Entry 7MTG (electron microscopy, 2.67 A resolution); this record covers chains A and F of the 60 polymer chains in the assembly.

Chain A (and F):
Molecule: Capsid protein VP1
From: Adeno-associated virus 9
Notes: chain F of this document is another copy of the same molecule, construct and numbering; everything in this record applies to it too
UniProtKB: Q6JC40 (Q6JC40_9VIRU); residue numbers follow UniProt; this construct covers 219-736
Chain sequence (518 residues; each row starts with the number of its first residue):
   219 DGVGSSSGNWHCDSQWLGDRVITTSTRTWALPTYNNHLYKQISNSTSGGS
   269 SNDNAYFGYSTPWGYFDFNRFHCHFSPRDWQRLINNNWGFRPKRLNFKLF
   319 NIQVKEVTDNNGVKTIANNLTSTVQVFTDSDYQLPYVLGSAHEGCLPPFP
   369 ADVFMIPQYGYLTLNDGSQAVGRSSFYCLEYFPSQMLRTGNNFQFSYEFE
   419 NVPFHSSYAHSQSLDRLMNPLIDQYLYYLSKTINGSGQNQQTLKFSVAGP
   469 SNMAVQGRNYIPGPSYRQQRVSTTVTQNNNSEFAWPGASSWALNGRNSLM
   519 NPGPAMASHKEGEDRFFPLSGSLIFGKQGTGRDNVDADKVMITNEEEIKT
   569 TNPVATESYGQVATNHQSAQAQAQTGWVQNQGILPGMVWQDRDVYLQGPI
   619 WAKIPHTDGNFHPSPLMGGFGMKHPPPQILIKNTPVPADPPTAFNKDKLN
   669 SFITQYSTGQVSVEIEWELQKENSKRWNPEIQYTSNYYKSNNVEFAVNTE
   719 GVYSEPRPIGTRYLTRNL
What the authors report for this chain:
  - conformationally variable residues (order/disorder transition, side-chain flip): His229, His423, Glu564

How chain A and chain F interact:
Contacting residue pairs - 58 pairs, chain A then chain F:
  Ser294(A) - Trp695(F)
  Pro295(A) - Trp695(F)
  Pro295(A) - Pro697(F)
  Arg296(A) - Glu690(F)  salt bridge
  Arg296(A) - Arg694(F)
  Arg296(A) - Trp695(F)  hydrogen bond (backbone-backbone)
  Arg296(A) - Asn696(F)
  Arg296(A) - Glu698(F)
  Arg296(A) - Leu732(F)
  Gln299(A) - Pro697(F)
  Gln299(A) - Glu698(F)  hydrogen bond (side chain-backbone)
  Gln299(A) - Gln700(F)
  Arg300(A) - Glu690(F)  salt bridge
  Asn304(A) - Asn304(F)
  Pro366(A) - Trp695(F)
  Pro368(A) - Trp695(F)
  Glu690(A) - Arg296(F)  salt bridge
  Glu690(A) - Arg300(F)  salt bridge
  Arg694(A) - Arg296(F)
  Trp695(A) - Ser294(F)
  Trp695(A) - Pro295(F)
  Trp695(A) - Arg296(F)  hydrogen bond (backbone-backbone)
  Trp695(A) - Pro366(F)
  Trp695(A) - Pro368(F)
  Trp695(A) - Phe713(F)  hydrogen bond (side chain-backbone)
  Trp695(A) - Tyr721(F)  hydrogen bond
  Asn696(A) - Arg296(F)
  Asn696(A) - Val711(F)
  Asn696(A) - Glu712(F)
  Asn696(A) - Phe713(F)
  Pro697(A) - Pro295(F)
  Pro697(A) - Gln299(F)
  Pro697(A) - Ser703(F)  hydrogen bond (backbone-side chain)
  Pro697(A) - Phe713(F)
  Glu698(A) - Arg296(F)
  Glu698(A) - Gln299(F)  hydrogen bond (backbone-side chain)
  Glu698(A) - Thr702(F)
  Glu698(A) - Ser703(F)  hydrogen bond (backbone-backbone)
  Ile699(A) - Ser703(F)
  Ile699(A) - Tyr705(F)  hydrophobic
  Gln700(A) - Gln299(F)
  Gln700(A) - Tyr701(F)
  Gln700(A) - Thr702(F)
  Tyr701(A) - Gln700(F)
  Thr702(A) - Glu698(F)
  Thr702(A) - Gln700(F)
  Thr702(A) - Thr702(F)
  Ser703(A) - Pro697(F)  hydrogen bond (side chain-backbone)
  Ser703(A) - Glu698(F)  hydrogen bond (backbone-backbone)
  Ser703(A) - Ile699(F)
  Tyr705(A) - Ile699(F)  hydrophobic
  Val711(A) - Asn696(F)
  Glu712(A) - Asn696(F)
  Phe713(A) - Trp695(F)  hydrogen bond (backbone-side chain)
  Phe713(A) - Asn696(F)
  Phe713(A) - Pro697(F)
  Tyr721(A) - Trp695(F)  hydrogen bond
  Leu732(A) - Arg296(F)
Interface residues without a listed pair, chain A (27 interface residues in all): Phe367, Ser692
Interface residues without a listed pair, chain F (27 interface residues in all): Phe367, Ser692

Summary:
Chain A and chain F each contribute 27 residues to their interface; the contacts include 12 hydrogen bonds and
4 salt bridges. Polar pairs include Arg296(A)-Glu690(F), Arg300(A)-Glu690(F) and Gln299(A)-Glu698(F). From the
paper: conformational variability at His229(A), His423(A) and Glu564(A).
Chain A and chain F are both Capsid protein VP1 (Adeno-associated virus 9); the structure, Structure of the
adeno-associated virus 9 capsid at pH 6.0, was determined by electron microscopy (same publication as 7MTP,
7MTW, 7MTZ, 7MUA and 7MT0).
